6Q4O - chains C and E of the 5 polymer chains in the assembly; structure by X-ray diffraction, 2.80 A resolution.

[Chain C]
Protein: Multidrug efflux pump subunit AcrB
Organism: Escherichia coli K-12
UniProt: P31224 (ACRB_ECOLI); residues 1-1049 here = UniProt positions 1-1049
Chain sequence (1057 residues; each row starts with the number of its first residue):
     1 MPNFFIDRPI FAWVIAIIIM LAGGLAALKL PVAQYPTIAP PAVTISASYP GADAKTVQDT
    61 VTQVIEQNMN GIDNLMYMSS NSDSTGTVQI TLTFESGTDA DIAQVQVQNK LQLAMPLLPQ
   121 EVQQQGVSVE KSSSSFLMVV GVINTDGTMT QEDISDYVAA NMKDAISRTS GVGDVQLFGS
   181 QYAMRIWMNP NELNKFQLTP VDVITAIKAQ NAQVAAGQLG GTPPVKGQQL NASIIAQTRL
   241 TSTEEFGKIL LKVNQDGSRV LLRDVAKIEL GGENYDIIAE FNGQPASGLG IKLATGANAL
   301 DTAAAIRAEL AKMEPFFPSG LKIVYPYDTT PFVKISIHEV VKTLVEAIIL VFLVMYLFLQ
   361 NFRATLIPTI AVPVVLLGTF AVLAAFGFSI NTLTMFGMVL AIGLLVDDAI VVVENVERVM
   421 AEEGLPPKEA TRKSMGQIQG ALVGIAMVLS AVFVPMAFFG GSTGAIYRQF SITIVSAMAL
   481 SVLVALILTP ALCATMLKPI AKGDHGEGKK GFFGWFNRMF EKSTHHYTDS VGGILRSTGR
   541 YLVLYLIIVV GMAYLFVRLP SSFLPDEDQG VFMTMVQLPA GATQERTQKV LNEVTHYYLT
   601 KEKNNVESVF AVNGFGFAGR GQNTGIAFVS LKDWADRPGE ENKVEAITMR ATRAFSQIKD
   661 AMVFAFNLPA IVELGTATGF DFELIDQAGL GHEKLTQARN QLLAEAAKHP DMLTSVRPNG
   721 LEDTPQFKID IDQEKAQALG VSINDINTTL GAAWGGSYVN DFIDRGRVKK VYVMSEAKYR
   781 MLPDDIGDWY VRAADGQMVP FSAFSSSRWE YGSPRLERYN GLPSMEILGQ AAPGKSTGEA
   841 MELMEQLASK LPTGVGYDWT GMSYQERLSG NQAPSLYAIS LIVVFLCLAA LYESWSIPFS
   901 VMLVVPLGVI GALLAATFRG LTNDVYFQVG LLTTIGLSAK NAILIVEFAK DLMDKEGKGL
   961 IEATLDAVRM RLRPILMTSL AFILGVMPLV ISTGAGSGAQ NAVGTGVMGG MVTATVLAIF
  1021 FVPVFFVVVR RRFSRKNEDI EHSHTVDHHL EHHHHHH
Unresolved in the structure: 1036-1057
Sequence notes: engineered mutation A27 (Ile in P31224); expression tag (1050-1057)
UniProt features mapped onto this chain:
  - mutagenesis: H526 (H526Y: Partially restores chloramphenicol resistance to an AcrZ G30R mutant)
Residues lining bound ligands:
  - phosphatidylethanolamine (PTY), molecule 1: A381, V382, A384, A385, F386, G387
  - phosphatidylethanolamine (PTY), molecule 2: Q439, G440, V443, M447, C887, A890, L891, Y892, E893, E947, D951
  - phosphatidylethanolamine (PTY), molecule 3: S450, A451, V454, P455, F458, F459, Q872, S875, I879, V883, C887
  - phosphatidylethanolamine (PTY), molecule 4: I882, F885, L886, E893, S894, W895, S896, F899, K950, R1030, F1033, S1034
From the paper describing this entry:
  - binding site for fusidic acid: I337, H338, V341
  - mutagenesis - N298A, L300A, F332A, V340A, F380A, Q1000A: decreased growth in response to DCX
  - mutagenesis - N298A, L300A, P326A, F332A, V340A, F380A, Q1000A: decreased growth in response to OXA
  - mutagenesis - N298A, V340A, F380A: decreased growth in response to PIP
  - mutagenesis - V340A, F380A: unchanged growth in response to ERY
  - mutagenesis - N298A, L300A: unchanged growth in response to erythromycin
  - mutagenesis - L300A, F332A, Q1000A: unchanged growth in response to PIP
  - mutagenesis - L300A: unchanged growth in response to TPP+
  - mutagenesis - D301A, K334A: unchanged growth in response to all drugs tested
  - mutagenesis - M398A: increased growth in response to all substrates tested
  - mutagenesis - Y327A, S630A: decreased growth in response to carboxylated beta-lactams
  - mutagenesis - W634A: abolished expression
  - mutagenesis - N298A: decreased growth in response to TPP+
  - mutagenesis - M398A: decreased growth

[Chain E]
Protein: Darpin
Organism: synthetic construct
Notes: antibody fragment or engineered binder
Chain sequence (169 residues; each row starts with the number of its first residue):
     1 MRGSHHHHHH GSDLGKKLLE AARAGRDDEV RILMANGADV NAADVVGWTP LHLAAYWGHL
    61 EIVEVLLKNG ADVNAYDTLG STPLHLAAHF GHLEIVEVLL KNGADVNAKD DNGITPLHLA
   121 ANRGHLEIVE VLLKYGADVN AQDKFGKTAF DISINNGNED LAEILQKLN
Unresolved in the structure: 1-12, 167-169

[How chain C and chain E interact]
Contacting residue pairs (11):
  L230(C) - V45(E)  hydrophobic
  L230(C) - V46(E)  hydrophobic
  K248(C) - N155(E)
  K248(C) - N156(E)  hydrogen bond
  R259(C) - K147(E)
  R259(C) - N155(E)  hydrogen bond
  L261(C) - N155(E)
  R263(C) - I154(E)  hydrogen bond (side chain-backbone)
  R263(C) - N155(E)  hydrogen bond (side chain-backbone)
  R263(C) - N156(E)
  R263(C) - G157(E)
Also at the interface, not in a pair above, chain C (6 interface residues in all): Q229
Also at the interface, not in a pair above, chain E (8 interface residues in all): N122

[Overview]
The interface between chain C and chain E involves 6 residues on one side and 8 on the other; the contacts
include 4 hydrogen bonds. Among the polar pairs are K248(C)-N156(E), R259(C)-N155(E) and R263(C)-I154(E). From
the paper: a binding site for fusidic acid at I337(C), H338(C) and V341(C); N298A, L300A and P326A of chain C,
among others, reduce growth in response to OXA; 13 substitutions were tested in all.
Chain C is Multidrug efflux pump subunit AcrB (Escherichia coli K-12) and chain E is Darpin (synthetic
construct); the structure, Fusidic acid bound AcrB_I27A, was determined by X-ray diffraction, deposited
together with 6Q4N and 6Q4P.
